PDB entry 6NZC | X-ray diffraction, 1.40 A resolution | chains A and B

== Chain A (and B) ==
Molecule: Fumarate hydratase class II
Organism: Escherichia coli (strain K12)
Notes: EC 4.2.1.2; chain B of this document is another copy of the same molecule, construct and numbering; everything in this record applies to it too
Reference sequence: P05042 (FUMC_ECOLI); residue numbers follow UniProt; this construct covers 1-467
Sequence (472 residues; row label = number of the first residue in the row):
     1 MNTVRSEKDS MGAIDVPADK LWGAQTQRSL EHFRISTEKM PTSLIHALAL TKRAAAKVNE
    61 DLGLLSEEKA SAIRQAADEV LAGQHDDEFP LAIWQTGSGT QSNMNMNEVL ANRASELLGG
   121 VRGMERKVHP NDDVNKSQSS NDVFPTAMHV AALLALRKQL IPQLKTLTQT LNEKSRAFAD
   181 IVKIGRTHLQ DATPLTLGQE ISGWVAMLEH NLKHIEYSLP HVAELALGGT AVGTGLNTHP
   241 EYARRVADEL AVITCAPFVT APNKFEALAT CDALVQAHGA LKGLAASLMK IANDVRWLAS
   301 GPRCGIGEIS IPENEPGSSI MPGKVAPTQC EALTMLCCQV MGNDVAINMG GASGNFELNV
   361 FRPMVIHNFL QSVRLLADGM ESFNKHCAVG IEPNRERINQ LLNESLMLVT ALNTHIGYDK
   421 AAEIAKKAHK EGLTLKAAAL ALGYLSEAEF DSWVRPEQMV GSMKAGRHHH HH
Disordered / not traced: 317, 463-472 (chain B: 1-2, 462-472)
Construct notes: engineered mutation Ala326 (Asn in P05042); expression tag (468-472)
Swiss-Prot annotation at these positions:
  - active site: His188 (Proton donor/acceptor), Ser318
  - binding site (substrate): Ser98 to Thr100, Arg126, His129 to Asp132, Ser139 to Asn141, Thr187, Ser319
  - site: Glu331 (Important for catalytic activity)
  - mutagenesis: Arg126 (R126A: 10-fold decrease of fumarase activity), Lys127 (K127D: No effect), His129 (H129N: No effect on fumarase activity and essentially same conformation compared to the wild-type, but appears to dramatically reduce binding of ligands at the B-site), His188 (H188N: 200-fold decrease of fumarase activity), Glu315 (E315Q: There is essentially no effect on the affinity values for both S-malate and fumarate. In contrast, the catalytic efficiency values have been lowered by 10-fold in both directions)

== How chain A and chain B interact ==
Residue-residue contacts (131):
  Thr96(A) - His188(B)
  Ser98(A) - His188(B)
  Asn141(A) - Thr187(B)
  Gly185(A) - Glu357(B)
  Arg186(A) - Phe356(B)
  Arg186(A) - Glu357(B)  hydrogen bond (backbone-side chain)
  Thr187(A) - Asn141(B)
  Thr187(A) - Ala231(B)
  Thr187(A) - Val232(B)
  Thr187(A) - Glu357(B)
  His188(A) - Thr96(B)
  His188(A) - Ser98(B)
  His188(A) - Leu358(B)
  His188(A) - Val360(B)
  Leu189(A) - Asn355(B)
  Ala192(A) - Val232(B)  hydrophobic
  Thr193(A) - Ala231(B)
  Thr193(A) - Val232(B)
  Thr193(A) - Leu236(B)
  Pro194(A) - Val232(B)
  Pro194(A) - Thr234(B)
  Leu195(A) - Thr234(B)
  Leu195(A) - Phe265(B)  hydrophobic
  Leu195(A) - Glu357(B)
  Gln199(A) - Thr234(B)
  Gln199(A) - Phe265(B)
  Glu200(A) - Glu357(B)
  Ser202(A) - Asn263(B)  hydrogen bond
  Ser202(A) - Phe265(B)
  Gly203(A) - Asn263(B)
  Gly203(A) - Phe265(B)
  Gly203(A) - Glu266(B)
  Ala206(A) - Asn263(B)
  Ala206(A) - Glu266(B)
  Met207(A) - Glu266(B)
  Met207(A) - Thr270(B)
  Met207(A) - Asp272(B)
  His210(A) - His221(B)  hydrogen bond
  His210(A) - Glu224(B)  salt bridge
  His210(A) - Glu266(B)  salt bridge
  Asn211(A) - Gln276(B)  hydrogen bond
  His214(A) - His221(B)  hydrogen bond
  His214(A) - Gln276(B)
  Tyr217(A) - Tyr217(B)
  His221(A) - His210(B)  hydrogen bond
  His221(A) - His214(B)  hydrogen bond
  Glu224(A) - His210(B)  salt bridge
  Ala231(A) - Thr187(B)
  Ala231(A) - Thr193(B)
  Val232(A) - Thr187(B)
  Val232(A) - Thr193(B)
  Val232(A) - Pro194(B)
  Thr234(A) - Pro194(B)
  Thr234(A) - Leu195(B)
  Thr234(A) - Gln199(B)
  Thr234(A) - Val460(B)
  Thr234(A) - Gly461(B)
  Gly235(A) - Gly461(B)
  Leu236(A) - Thr193(B)
  Leu236(A) - Met459(B)
  Leu236(A) - Gly461(B)
  Asn263(A) - Ser202(B)  hydrogen bond
  Asn263(A) - Gly203(B)
  Asn263(A) - Ala206(B)
  Phe265(A) - Leu195(B)  hydrophobic
  Phe265(A) - Gln199(B)
  Phe265(A) - Ser202(B)
  Phe265(A) - Gly203(B)
  Glu266(A) - Gly203(B)
  Glu266(A) - Ala206(B)
  Glu266(A) - Met207(B)
  Glu266(A) - His210(B)
  Ala269(A) - Lys290(B)
  Thr270(A) - Met207(B)
  Asp272(A) - Met207(B)
  Asp272(A) - Ser287(B)  hydrogen bond
  Val275(A) - Lys282(B)  hydrogen bond (backbone-side chain)
  Val275(A) - Gly283(B)
  Gln276(A) - Asn211(B)  hydrogen bond
  Gln276(A) - His214(B)
  Gln276(A) - Ala280(B)  hydrogen bond (side chain-backbone)
  Gln276(A) - Gly283(B)
  Gly279(A) - Gln276(B)
  Gly279(A) - Lys282(B)
  Ala280(A) - Gln276(B)  hydrogen bond (backbone-side chain)
  Lys282(A) - Val275(B)  hydrogen bond (side chain-backbone)
  Lys282(A) - Gly279(B)
  Lys282(A) - Asp344(B)  salt bridge
  Lys282(A) - Asn348(B)  hydrogen bond
  Gly283(A) - Val275(B)
  Gly283(A) - Gln276(B)
  Ala286(A) - Ala352(B)
  Ser287(A) - Asp272(B)  hydrogen bond
  Met289(A) - Ala352(B)
  Lys290(A) - Ala269(B)
  Lys290(A) - Ala352(B)
  Lys290(A) - Gly354(B)
  Lys290(A) - Asn355(B)
  Lys290(A) - Phe356(B)  hydrogen bond (side chain-backbone)
  Asp294(A) - Asn355(B)
  Asp294(A) - Phe356(B)  hydrogen bond (side chain-backbone)
  Trp297(A) - Phe356(B)  hydrophobic
  Leu298(A) - Phe356(B)  hydrophobic
  Ile306(A) - Phe356(B)  hydrophobic
  Met341(A) - Asn348(B)
  Asp344(A) - Lys282(B)  salt bridge
  Asp344(A) - Asp344(B)
  Val345(A) - Val345(B)  hydrophobic
  Asn348(A) - Lys282(B)  hydrogen bond
  Asn348(A) - Met341(B)
  Ala352(A) - Ala286(B)
  Ala352(A) - Met289(B)
  Ala352(A) - Lys290(B)
  Gly354(A) - Lys290(B)
  Asn355(A) - Leu189(B)
  Asn355(A) - Lys290(B)
  Asn355(A) - Asp294(B)
  Phe356(A) - Arg186(B)
  Phe356(A) - Lys290(B)  hydrogen bond (backbone-side chain)
  Phe356(A) - Asp294(B)  hydrogen bond (backbone-side chain)
  Phe356(A) - Trp297(B)  hydrophobic
  Phe356(A) - Leu298(B)  hydrophobic
  Phe356(A) - Ile306(B)  hydrophobic
  Glu357(A) - Gly185(B)
  Glu357(A) - Arg186(B)  hydrogen bond (side chain-backbone)
  Glu357(A) - Leu195(B)
  Glu357(A) - Glu200(B)
  Leu358(A) - His188(B)
  Val360(A) - His188(B)
  Met459(A) - Leu236(B)
  Val460(A) - Thr234(B)
Interface residues without a listed pair, chain A (66 interface residues in all): Ile184, His278, Leu284, Gly351
Interface residues without a listed pair, chain B (66 interface residues in all): Ile184, Ala192, His278, Leu284, Gly351

== Overview ==
Chain A and chain B each contribute 66 residues to their interface; the contacts include 22 hydrogen bonds and
5 salt bridges. Among the polar pairs are His210(A)-Glu224(B), His210(A)-Glu266(B) and Lys282(A)-Asp344(B).
Chain A and chain B are both Fumarate hydratase class II (Escherichia coli (strain K12)); the structure,
Crystal structure of E. coli fumarase C N326A variant with closed SS Loop at 1.40 angstrom ..., was determined
by X-ray diffraction together with 6NZ9, 6NZA and 6NZB from the same study.
